Entry 2HNY (X-ray diffraction, 2.50 A resolution); this record covers chains A and B.

Chain A:
Molecule: Reverse transcriptase/ribonuclease H
Organism: Human immunodeficiency virus 1
Notes: EC 2.7.7.49; fragment: p66
Reference sequence: P04585 (POL_HV1H2); residues 4-537 here correspond to UniProt positions 590-1123 (UniProt number = residue number + 586)
Sequence (534 residues; numbered 4 to 537; the number before each row is that of its first residue):
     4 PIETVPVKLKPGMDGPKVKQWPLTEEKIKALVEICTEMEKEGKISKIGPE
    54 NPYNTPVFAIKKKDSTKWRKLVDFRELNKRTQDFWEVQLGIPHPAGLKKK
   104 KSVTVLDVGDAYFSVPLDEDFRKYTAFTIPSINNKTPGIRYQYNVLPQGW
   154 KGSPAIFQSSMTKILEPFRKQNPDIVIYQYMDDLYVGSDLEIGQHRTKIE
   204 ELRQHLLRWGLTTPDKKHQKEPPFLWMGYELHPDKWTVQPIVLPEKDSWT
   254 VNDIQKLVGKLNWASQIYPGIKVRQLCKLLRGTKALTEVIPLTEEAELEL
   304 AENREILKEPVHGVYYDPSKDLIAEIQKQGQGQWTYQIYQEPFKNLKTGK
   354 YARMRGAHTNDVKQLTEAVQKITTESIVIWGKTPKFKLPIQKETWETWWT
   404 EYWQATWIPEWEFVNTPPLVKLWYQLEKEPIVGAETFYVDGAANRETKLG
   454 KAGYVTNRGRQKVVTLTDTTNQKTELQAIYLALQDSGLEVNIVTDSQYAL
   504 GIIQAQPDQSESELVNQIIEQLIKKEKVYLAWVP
Unresolved in the structure: 444-454
Construct notes: engineered mutation K138 (Glu724 in P04585); modified residue (280)
Modified residues: C280 (3-sulfinoalanine; CSD)
Swiss-Prot annotation at these positions:
  - binding site (Mg(2+)): D186
  - site: W402 (Essential for RT p66/p51 heterodimerization)
Bound ions: Mg2+ near D443 (its only coordinating residue here)
Small-molecule neighbours: non-nucleoside rt inhibitor nevirapine (NVP; 11-cyclopropyl-5,11-dihydro-4-methyl-6H-dipyrido[3,2-b:2',3'-e][1,4]diazepin-6-one): P95, L100, K101, K103, V106, V179, I180, Y181, Y188, V189, G190, F227, W229, L234, H235, P236, Y318

Chain B:
Molecule: Reverse transcriptase/ribonuclease H
Organism: Human immunodeficiency virus 1
Notes: EC 2.7.7.49; fragment: p51
Reference sequence: P04585 (POL_HV1H2); residues 7-428 here correspond to UniProt positions 593-1014 (UniProt number = residue number + 586)
Sequence (422 residues; numbered 7 to 428; the number before each row is that of its first residue):
     7 TVPVKLKPGMDGPKVKQWPLTEEKIKALVEICTEMEKEGKISKIGPENPY
    57 NTPVFAIKKKDSTKWRKLVDFRELNKRTQDFWEVQLGIPHPAGLKKKKSV
   107 TVLDVGDAYFSVPLDEDFRKYTAFTIPSINNKTPGIRYQYNVLPQGWKGS
   157 PAIFQSSMTKILEPFRKQNPDIVIYQYMDDLYVGSDLEIGQHRTKIEELR
   207 QHLLRWGLTTPDKKHQKEPPFLWMGYELHPDKWTVQPIVLPEKDSWTVND
   257 IQKLVGKLNWASQIYPGIKVRQLCKLLRGTKALTEVIPLTEEAELELAEN
   307 REILKEPVHGVYYDPSKDLIAEIQKQGQGQWTYQIYQEPFKNLKTGKYAR
   357 MRGAHTNDVKQLTEAVQKITTESIVIWGKTPKFKLPIQKETWETWWTEYW
   407 QATWIPEWEFVNTPPLVKLWYQ
Unresolved in the structure: 89-94, 213-222, 357-361
Construct notes: engineered mutation K138 (Glu724 in P04585)
Swiss-Prot annotation at these positions:
  - binding site (Mg(2+)): D186
  - site: W402 (Essential for RT p66/p51 heterodimerization)

Chain A / chain B interface:
Residue-residue contacts (93; chain A residue first):
  V8(A) with E53(B)
  P9(A) with E53(B)
  Q85(A) with E53(B), hydrogen bond (side chain-backbone)
  D86(A) with K20(B), salt bridge; P55(B)
  F87(A) with P52(B); E53(B); P55(B)
  W88(A) with P52(B), hydrogen bond (backbone-backbone); N54(B); P55(B); Y56(B); N57(B); R143(B)
  G93(A) with N137(B)
  I94(A) with N137(B)
  P95(A) with N136(B); N137(B)
  H96(A) with N136(B), hydrogen bond (backbone-side chain)
  G99(A) with N136(B); K138(B)
  A158(A) with P52(B), hydrophobic
  Q161(A) with P140(B)
  S162(A) with P52(B)
  T165(A) with P140(B)
  Y181(A) with N137(B); K138(B)
  R358(A) with Q394(B), hydrogen bond; E396(B), salt bridge
  E370(A) with Q394(B)
  Q373(A) with E396(B), hydrogen bond (side chain-backbone); T397(B); T400(B), hydrogen bond; W401(B)
  T377(A) with T400(B)
  I380(A) with L26(B)
  V381(A) with P25(B), hydrophobic; I135(B); N136(B), hydrogen bond (backbone-backbone)
  I382(A) with I135(B); N136(B)
  W383(A) with I135(B)
  G384(A) with T27(B); E28(B), hydrogen bond (backbone-backbone); I135(B)
  W402(A) with K331(B), hydrogen bond (backbone-side chain); D364(B), hydrogen bond
  T403(A) with Q334(B)
  Y405(A) with K331(B), hydrogen bond (backbone-side chain)
  W406(A) with K331(B); V417(B); N418(B); T419(B)
  Q407(A) with K331(B); D364(B); P392(B); I393(B); Q394(B); V417(B); N418(B)
  A408(A) with W337(B), hydrophobic; D364(B); P392(B), hydrogen bond (backbone-backbone); I393(B)
  T409(A) with D364(B), hydrogen bond (backbone-side chain)
  W410(A) with N363(B); V365(B), hydrophobic; W401(B); Y405(B)
  P412(A) with W401(B)
  P433(A) with N255(B); L289(B), hydrophobic; T290(B)
  I434(A) with T290(B)
  V435(A) with T290(B)
  T439(A) with A288(B); L289(B)
  Y441(A) with Q258(B); K287(B), hydrogen bond (side chain-backbone); L289(B)
  N460(A) with T286(B); A288(B)
  N494(A) with L289(B)
  V496(A) with L289(B), hydrophobic
  Q500(A) with L422(B)
  Q507(A) with P421(B)
  Y532(A) with N255(B), hydrogen bond; K259(B); L289(B), hydrophobic
  A534(A) with K259(B)
  W535(A) with L422(B), hydrophobic; W426(B), hydrophobic
  V536(A) with Q258(B)
Interface residues without a listed pair, chain A (56 interface residues in all): L100, I159, T376, V458, T459, L503, G504, P537
Interface residues without a listed pair, chain B (51 interface residues in all): T131, V254, G262, N265, G333, K424

Summary:
56 residues of chain A face 51 of chain B across their interface, with 15 hydrogen bonds and 2 salt bridges.
Polar pairs include D86(A)-K20(B), R358(A)-E396(B) and Q85(A)-E53(B). Chain A binds non-nucleoside rt
inhibitor nevirapine.
Chain A is Reverse transcriptase/ribonuclease H and chain B is Reverse transcriptase/ribonuclease H, both from
Human immunodeficiency virus 1; the structure, Crystal Structure of E138K Mutant HIV-1 Reverse Transcriptase
in Complex with Nevirapine, was determined by X-ray diffraction (same publication as 2HND and 2HNZ).
